Entry 5BVG (X-ray diffraction, 1.60 A resolution); this record covers chains B and D of the 4 polymer chains in the assembly.

== Chain B (and D) ==
Molecule: Nitrogenase molybdenum-iron protein beta chain
Source organism: Azotobacter vinelandii
Notes: EC 1.18.6.1; chain D of this document is another copy of the same molecule, construct and numbering; everything in this record applies to it too
Reference sequence: P07329 (NIFK_AZOVI); residue numbers follow UniProt; this construct covers 1-523
Sequence (523 residues; row label = number of the first residue in the row):
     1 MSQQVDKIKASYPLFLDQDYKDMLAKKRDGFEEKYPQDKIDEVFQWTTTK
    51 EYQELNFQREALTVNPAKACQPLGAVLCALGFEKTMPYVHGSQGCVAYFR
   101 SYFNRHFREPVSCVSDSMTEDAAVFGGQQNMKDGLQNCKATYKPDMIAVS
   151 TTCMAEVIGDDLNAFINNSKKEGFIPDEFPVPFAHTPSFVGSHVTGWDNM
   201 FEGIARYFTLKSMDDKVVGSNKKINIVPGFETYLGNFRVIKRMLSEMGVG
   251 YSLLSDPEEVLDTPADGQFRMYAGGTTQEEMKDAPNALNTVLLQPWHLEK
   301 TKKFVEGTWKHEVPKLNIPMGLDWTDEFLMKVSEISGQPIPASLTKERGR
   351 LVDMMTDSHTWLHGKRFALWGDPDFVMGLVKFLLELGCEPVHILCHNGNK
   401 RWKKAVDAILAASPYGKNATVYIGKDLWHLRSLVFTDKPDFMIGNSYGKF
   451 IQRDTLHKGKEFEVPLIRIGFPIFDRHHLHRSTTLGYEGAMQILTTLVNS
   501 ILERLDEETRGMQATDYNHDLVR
Disordered / not traced: 1
Swiss-Prot annotation at these positions:
  - binding site ([8Fe-7S] cluster): Cys70, Cys95, Cys153, Ser188
Metal / ion sites: fe(8)-S(7) cluster Fe: Cys70, Cys95, Cys153 (shared with 3 residues of chain A); Fe2+ site 1: Arg108, Glu109 (shared with Asp353(D), Asp357(D) of chain D); Fe2+ site 2: Asp353, Asp357 (shared with Arg108(D), Glu109(D) of chain D)
Ligand contacts:
  - fe(8)-S(7) cluster (CLF): Cys70, Pro72, Ser92, Gly94, Cys95, Tyr98, Phe99, Thr152, Cys153, Ser188
  - selenium atom (SE): Asn65, Trp428, Phe450, Arg453

== How chain B and chain D interact ==
Pairs across the interface (133; chain B residue first):
  Ser11(B) - Tyr517(D)  hydrogen bond (backbone-side chain)
  Ser11(B) - Asn518(D)
  Tyr12(B) - Glu508(D)  hydrogen bond
  Tyr12(B) - Thr509(D)
  Tyr12(B) - Thr515(D)
  Tyr12(B) - Tyr517(D)
  Tyr12(B) - Asn518(D)
  Phe15(B) - Tyr517(D)
  Leu16(B) - Ala514(D)
  Lys34(B) - Gln513(D)  hydrogen bond
  Gln37(B) - Gln513(D)  hydrogen bond
  Arg108(B) - Asp357(D)
  Arg108(B) - Arg523(D)  hydrogen bond (side chain-backbone)
  Glu109(B) - Asp353(D)
  Arg238(B) - Arg350(D)
  Glu259(B) - Lys346(D)  salt bridge
  Glu259(B) - Arg350(D)  salt bridge
  Asp262(B) - Arg350(D)  salt bridge
  Pro264(B) - Lys346(D)
  Pro264(B) - Gly349(D)
  Ala265(B) - Gly349(D)  hydrogen bond (backbone-backbone)
  Ala265(B) - Val352(D)
  Ala265(B) - Asp353(D)
  Lys346(B) - Glu259(D)  salt bridge
  Lys346(B) - Pro264(D)
  Gly349(B) - Pro264(D)
  Gly349(B) - Ala265(D)  hydrogen bond (backbone-backbone)
  Arg350(B) - Arg238(D)
  Arg350(B) - Glu259(D)  salt bridge
  Arg350(B) - Asp262(D)  salt bridge
  Arg350(B) - Pro264(D)
  Val352(B) - Ala265(D)
  Asp353(B) - Glu109(D)
  Asp353(B) - Ala265(D)
  Met354(B) - His478(D)
  Met354(B) - Arg481(D)
  Asp357(B) - Arg108(D)
  Asp357(B) - His477(D)
  Asp357(B) - His478(D)
  Ser358(B) - His477(D)  hydrogen bond
  Ser358(B) - His478(D)  hydrogen bond
  Trp361(B) - His477(D)
  Ser446(B) - Leu521(D)
  Tyr447(B) - Leu521(D)  hydrophobic
  Lys449(B) - Asp506(D)  salt bridge
  Lys449(B) - His519(D)
  Lys449(B) - Asp520(D)  hydrogen bond (side chain-backbone)
  Phe450(B) - His519(D)
  Phe450(B) - Leu521(D)  hydrophobic
  Gln452(B) - Arg510(D)
  Arg453(B) - Arg510(D)
  Arg453(B) - Met512(D)
  Arg453(B) - Asp516(D)  salt bridge
  Asp454(B) - Met512(D)
  Leu456(B) - Arg510(D)
  His457(B) - Met512(D)
  Glu463(B) - Arg510(D)
  Arg468(B) - Asp506(D)  salt bridge
  Phe474(B) - Leu521(D)
  Phe474(B) - Val522(D)
  Phe474(B) - Arg523(D)  hydrogen bond (backbone-backbone)
  Asp475(B) - Leu502(D)
  Asp475(B) - Asp506(D)
  Asp475(B) - Leu521(D)
  Asp475(B) - Arg523(D)
  Arg476(B) - Asn499(D)
  Arg476(B) - Glu503(D)
  Arg476(B) - Asp506(D)  salt bridge
  His477(B) - Asp357(D)
  His477(B) - Ser358(D)  hydrogen bond
  His477(B) - Trp361(D)
  His477(B) - Thr495(D)
  His477(B) - Val498(D)
  His477(B) - Asn499(D)
  His477(B) - Leu502(D)
  His477(B) - Arg523(D)  hydrogen bond (side chain-backbone)
  His478(B) - Met354(D)
  His478(B) - Asp357(D)
  His478(B) - Ser358(D)  hydrogen bond
  His478(B) - Leu494(D)
  His478(B) - Thr495(D)
  Leu479(B) - Asn499(D)
  Arg481(B) - Met354(D)
  Arg481(B) - Met491(D)
  Met491(B) - Arg481(D)
  Leu494(B) - His478(D)
  Thr495(B) - His477(D)
  Thr495(B) - His478(D)
  Val498(B) - His477(D)
  Asn499(B) - Arg476(D)
  Asn499(B) - His477(D)  hydrogen bond (side chain-backbone)
  Asn499(B) - Leu479(D)
  Leu502(B) - Asp475(D)
  Leu502(B) - Arg476(D)
  Leu502(B) - His477(D)
  Glu503(B) - Arg476(D)
  Glu503(B) - Glu503(D)
  Leu505(B) - Tyr12(D)  hydrophobic
  Asp506(B) - Lys449(D)  salt bridge
  Asp506(B) - Arg468(D)  salt bridge
  Asp506(B) - Asp475(D)
  Asp506(B) - Arg476(D)  salt bridge
  Glu508(B) - Tyr12(D)  hydrogen bond
  Arg510(B) - Gln452(D)
  Arg510(B) - Arg453(D)
  Arg510(B) - Leu456(D)
  Arg510(B) - Glu463(D)  salt bridge
  Met512(B) - Arg453(D)
  Met512(B) - Asp454(D)
  Met512(B) - His457(D)
  Gln513(B) - Lys34(D)  hydrogen bond
  Gln513(B) - Gln37(D)  hydrogen bond
  Ala514(B) - Leu16(D)
  Thr515(B) - Tyr12(D)
  Asp516(B) - Arg453(D)  salt bridge
  Tyr517(B) - Ser11(D)  hydrogen bond (side chain-backbone)
  Tyr517(B) - Tyr12(D)
  Tyr517(B) - Phe15(D)
  Asn518(B) - Ser11(D)
  Asn518(B) - Tyr12(D)
  His519(B) - Lys449(D)
  His519(B) - Phe450(D)
  His519(B) - Arg453(D)
  Asp520(B) - Lys449(D)  hydrogen bond (backbone-side chain)
  Leu521(B) - Ser446(D)
  Leu521(B) - Tyr447(D)  hydrophobic
  Leu521(B) - Phe474(D)
  Leu521(B) - Asp475(D)
  Val522(B) - Phe474(D)
  Arg523(B) - Arg108(D)  hydrogen bond (backbone-side chain)
  Arg523(B) - Phe474(D)  hydrogen bond (backbone-backbone)
  Arg523(B) - Asp475(D)
  Arg523(B) - His477(D)  hydrogen bond (backbone-side chain)
Interface residues without a listed pair, chain B (68 interface residues in all): Pro13, Arg105, Glu258, Thr263, Thr509
Interface residues without a listed pair, chain D (68 interface residues in all): Pro13, Arg105, Glu258, Thr263, Leu505

== Overview ==
Chain B and chain D each contribute 68 residues to their interface, with 23 hydrogen bonds and 15 salt
bridges. Polar contacts include Glu259(B)-Lys346(D), Glu259(B)-Arg350(D) and Asp262(B)-Arg350(D). Chain B
binds fe(8)-S(7) cluster and selenium atom. UniProt lists 4 [8Fe-7S] cluster-binding residues on chain B.
Chain B and chain D are both Nitrogenase molybdenum-iron protein beta chain (Azotobacter vinelandii); the
structure, Selenium incorporated nitrogenase MoFe-protein (Av1-Se2B) from A. vinelandii, was determined by
X-ray diffraction together with 5BVH from the same study.
